Entry 8Y3U (electron microscopy, 2.98 A resolution); this record covers chains G and H of the 12 polymer chains in the assembly.

[Chain G]
Protein: Virion spike glycoprotein
Organism: Ebola virus
UniProt: A0A1C4HDV6 (A0A1C4HDV6_9MONO); numbering as in UniProt (aligned over 503-597)
Amino-acid sequence (97 residues; row label = number of the first residue in the row):
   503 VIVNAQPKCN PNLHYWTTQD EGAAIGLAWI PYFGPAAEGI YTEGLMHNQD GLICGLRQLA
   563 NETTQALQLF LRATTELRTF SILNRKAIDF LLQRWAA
Sequence notes: expression tag (598-599)
Disulfide bonds: Cys511-Cys556
From the paper describing this entry:
  - mutagenesis - T565A, L569A: decreased binding to 2G1 vh
  - post-translational modification sites: Asn563
  - mutagenesis - N563A: unchanged binding to 2G1 vh

[Chain H]
Protein: SGP
Organism: Ebola virus
UniProt: A0A1C4HDL5 (A0A1C4HDL5_9MONO); residues 32-186 here = UniProt positions 32-186
Amino-acid sequence (157 residues; each row starts with the number of its first residue):
    32 SIPLGVIHNS TLQVSDVDKL VCRDKLSSTN QLRSVGLNLE GNGVATDVPS VTKRWGFRSG
    92 VPPKVVNYEA GEWAENCYNL EIKKPDGSEC LPAAPDGIRG FPRCRYVHKV SGTGPCAGDF
   152 AFHKEGAFFL YDRLASTVIY RGTTFAEGVV AFLILAA
Sequence notes: expression tag (187-188)
Disulfide bonds: Cys108-Cys135, Cys121-Cys147
From the paper describing this entry:
  - mutagenesis - I33A, P34A: decreased binding to 2G1 vh

[Interface between chain G and chain H]
Pairs across the interface (58):
  Val503(G) with Leu43(H); Gln44(H)
  Ile504(G) with Val45(H), hydrophobic
  Gln508(G) with Asn73(H)
  Pro509(G) with Asn73(H)
  Lys510(G) with Asn73(H)
  Cys511(G) with Gly72(H)
  Asn512(G) with Gly72(H), hydrogen bond (backbone-backbone)
  Leu515(G) with Glu103(H)
  His516(G) with Glu103(H); Trp104(H), hydrogen bond (backbone-backbone)
  Tyr517(G) with Gly102(H); Trp104(H)
  Trp518(G) with Ala101(H); Gly102(H), hydrogen bond (backbone-backbone); Glu103(H); Pro133(H), hydrophobic; Arg134(H)
  Tyr543(G) with Arg134(H); Asp163(H), hydrogen bond
  Glu545(G) with Trp104(H); Arg134(H), salt bridge
  Gln551(G) with Ser41(H)
  Leu554(G) with Ser41(H)
  Gly557(G) with Leu43(H)
  Leu558(G) with Leu68(H), hydrophobic; Leu184(H), hydrophobic
  Arg559(G) with Leu68(H); Asn69(H); Gly72(H); Asn73(H)
  Leu561(G) with Val45(H), hydrophobic
  Ala562(G) with Val180(H), hydrophobic; Val181(H)
  Thr565(G) with Pro34(H)
  Thr566(G) with Gly157(H), hydrogen bond (side chain-backbone)
  Ala568(G) with Ser32(H)
  Leu569(G) with Ile33(H), hydrophobic; Phe159(H), hydrophobic
  Gln570(G) with Gly157(H); Phe159(H)
  Leu573(G) with Lys95(H)
  Thr576(G) with Lys95(H)
  Glu578(G) with Lys95(H)
  Leu579(G) with Val96(H)
  Arg580(G) with Val96(H); Asp127(H), hydrogen bond (side chain-backbone)
  Thr581(G) with Val96(H); Asn98(H)
  Phe582(G) with Asn98(H)
  Ile584(G) with Val97(H), hydrophobic
  Leu585(G) with Leu63(H), hydrophobic; Glu100(H)
  Lys588(G) with Ile33(H), hydrogen bond (side chain-backbone); Leu35(H)
  Phe592(G) with Leu51(H), hydrophobic; Leu57(H), hydrophobic
  Gln595(G) with Val48(H), hydrogen bond (side chain-backbone)
Also at the interface, not in a pair above, chain G (41 interface residues in all): Thr519, Thr520, Asp552, Asn563
Also at the interface, not in a pair above, chain H (48 interface residues in all): Gly36, Ile38, Thr42, Asp49, Arg64, Val66, Pro126, Gly128, Phe132, Ala158, Arg164, Leu165, Ala182, Phe183

[Overview]
41 residues of chain G and 48 residues of chain H are in contact; the contacts include 8 hydrogen bonds and 1
salt bridge. Polar contacts include Glu545(G)-Arg134(H), Tyr543(G)-Asp163(H) and Thr566(G)-Gly157(H). From the
paper: T565A and L569A of chain G reduce binding to 2G1 vh; a modification site at Asn563(G); 5 substitutions
were tested in all.
Here chain G is Virion spike glycoprotein and chain H is SGP, both from Ebola virus. Entry 8Y3U (Ebola virus
glycoprotein in complex with a broadly neutralizing antibody 2G1) was determined by electron microscopy.
